Entry 1MNF (X-ray diffraction, 3.00 A resolution); this record covers chains D and E of the 28 polymer chains in the assembly.

Chain D (and E):
Name: groEL protein
Source organism: Escherichia coli
Notes: chain E of this document is another copy of the same molecule, construct and numbering; everything in this record applies to it too
UniProt: P0A6F5 (CH60_ECOLI); residues 2-548 here correspond to UniProt positions 1-547 (UniProt number = residue number - 1)
Chain sequence (547 residues; each row starts with the number of its first residue):
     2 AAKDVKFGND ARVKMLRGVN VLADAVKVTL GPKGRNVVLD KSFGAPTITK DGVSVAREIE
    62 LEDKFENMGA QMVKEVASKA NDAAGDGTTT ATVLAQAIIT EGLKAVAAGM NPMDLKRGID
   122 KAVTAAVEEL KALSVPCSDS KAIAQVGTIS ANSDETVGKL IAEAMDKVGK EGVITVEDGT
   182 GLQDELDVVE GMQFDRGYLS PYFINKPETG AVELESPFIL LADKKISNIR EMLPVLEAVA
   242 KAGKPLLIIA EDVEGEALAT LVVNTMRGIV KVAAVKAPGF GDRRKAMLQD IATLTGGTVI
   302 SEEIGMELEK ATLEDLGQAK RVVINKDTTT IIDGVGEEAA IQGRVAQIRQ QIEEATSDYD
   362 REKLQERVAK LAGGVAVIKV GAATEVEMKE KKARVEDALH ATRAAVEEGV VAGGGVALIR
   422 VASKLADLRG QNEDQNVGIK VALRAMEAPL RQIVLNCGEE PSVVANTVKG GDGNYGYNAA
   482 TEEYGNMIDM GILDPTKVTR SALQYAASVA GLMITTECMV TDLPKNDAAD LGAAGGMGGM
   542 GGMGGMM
Disordered / not traced: 527-548
From the paper describing this entry:
  - binding site for 12-residue peptide substrate: Arg231, Asn265, Arg268

How chain D and chain E interact:
Residue-residue contacts (66; chain D residue first):
  Val22(D) - Phe8(E)
  Asp25(D) - Phe8(E)
  Ala26(D) - Phe8(E)  hydrophobic
  Ala26(D) - Cys519(E)  hydrophobic
  Val29(D) - Glu518(E)
  Lys34(D) - Met114(E)
  Lys34(D) - Arg118(E)
  Gly35(D) - Met114(E)
  Arg36(D) - Pro113(E)
  Arg36(D) - Met114(E)
  Arg36(D) - Thr516(E)
  Arg36(D) - Glu518(E)
  Asn37(D) - Leu513(E)
  Asn37(D) - Thr516(E)  hydrogen bond (backbone-backbone)
  Asn37(D) - Thr517(E)
  Asn37(D) - Glu518(E)  hydrogen bond (backbone-backbone)
  Asn37(D) - Cys519(E)
  Val38(D) - Cys519(E)
  Val39(D) - Met69(E)  hydrophobic
  Val39(D) - Met73(E)  hydrophobic
  Val39(D) - Thr517(E)
  Val39(D) - Cys519(E)  hydrogen bond (backbone-backbone)
  Val39(D) - Met520(E)
  Val39(D) - Val521(E)  hydrogen bond (backbone-backbone)
  Leu40(D) - Val521(E)  hydrophobic
  Asp41(D) - Lys65(E)  salt bridge
  Asp41(D) - Met69(E)
  Asp41(D) - Val521(E)  hydrogen bond (backbone-backbone)
  Asp41(D) - Thr522(E)  hydrogen bond
  Ala46(D) - Glu76(E)
  Pro47(D) - Met69(E)  hydrophobic
  Pro47(D) - Gln72(E)
  Ile49(D) - Met73(E)  hydrophobic
  Ile49(D) - Leu513(E)  hydrophobic
  Glu59(D) - Lys4(E)  hydrogen bond (backbone-side chain)
  Glu61(D) - Ala2(E)  hydrogen bond (side chain-backbone)
  Glu61(D) - Ala3(E)
  Glu61(D) - Lys4(E)  hydrogen bond (backbone-backbone)
  Leu62(D) - Ala3(E)
  Glu63(D) - Ala3(E)
  Glu63(D) - Leu524(E)
  Glu63(D) - Lys526(E)  salt bridge
  Thr181(D) - Gly282(E)
  Thr181(D) - Asp283(E)  hydrogen bond (backbone-backbone)
  Gly182(D) - Phe281(E)
  Leu183(D) - Tyr360(E)  hydrophobic
  Glu216(D) - Lys226(E)  salt bridge
  Arg268(D) - Glu257(E)
  Gly269(D) - Ser228(E)
  Gly269(D) - Asn229(E)  hydrogen bond (backbone-side chain)
  Ile270(D) - Asn229(E)
  Ile270(D) - Arg231(E)
  Lys272(D) - Ser228(E)
  Lys272(D) - Glu255(E)  salt bridge
  Ala383(D) - Phe281(E)  hydrophobic
  Ala384(D) - Phe281(E)
  Ala384(D) - Tyr360(E)
  Thr385(D) - Phe281(E)
  Thr385(D) - Arg284(E)
  Glu386(D) - Arg197(E)  salt bridge
  Glu386(D) - Phe281(E)
  Glu386(D) - Arg284(E)
  Glu386(D) - Arg285(E)  salt bridge
  Met389(D) - Phe281(E)  hydrophobic
  Cys458(D) - Asn112(E)  hydrogen bond (backbone-side chain)
  Gly459(D) - Asn112(E)
Interface residues without a listed pair, chain D (42 interface residues in all): Lys51, Ile60, Gly180, Ala243, Gly244, Met267, Val271, Asn457
Interface residues without a listed pair, chain E (39 interface residues in all): Val6, Gly280, Glu303

Summary:
Chain D and chain E form an interface of 42 and 39 residues respectively, with 12 hydrogen bonds and 6 salt
bridges. Among the polar pairs are Asp41(D)-Lys65(E), Glu63(D)-Lys526(E) and Glu216(D)-Lys226(E). From the
paper: a binding site for 12-residue peptide substrate at Arg231(D), Asn265(D) and Arg268(D).
Chain D and chain E are both groEL protein (Escherichia coli); the structure, Domain motions in GroEL upon
binding of an oligopeptide, was determined by X-ray diffraction.
